4B8C - chains B and F of the 4 polymer chains in the assembly; structure by X-ray diffraction, 3.41 A resolution.

# Chain B
Molecule: General negative regulator of transcription subunit 1
Source organism: Saccharomyces cerevisiae S288C
Notes: fragment: mif4g, residues 755-1000
Reference sequence: P25655 (NOT1_YEAST); residue numbers follow UniProt; this construct covers 755-1000
Amino-acid sequence (249 residues; row label = number of the first residue in the row):
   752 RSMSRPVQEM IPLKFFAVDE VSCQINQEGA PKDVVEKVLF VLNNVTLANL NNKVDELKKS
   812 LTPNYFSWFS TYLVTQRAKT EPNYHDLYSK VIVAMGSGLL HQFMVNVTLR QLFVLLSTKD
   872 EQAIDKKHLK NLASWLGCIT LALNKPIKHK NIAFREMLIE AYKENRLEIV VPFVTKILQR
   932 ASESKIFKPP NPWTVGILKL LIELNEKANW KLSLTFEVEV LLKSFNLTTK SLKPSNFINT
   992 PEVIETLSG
Not modelled in the structure: 752-758, 992-1000
Construct notes: expression tag (752-754)

# Chain F
Molecule: Poly(a) ribonuclease POP2
Source organism: Saccharomyces cerevisiae
Notes: EC 3.1.13.4; fragment: nuclease domain, residues 146-433
Reference sequence: P39008 (POP2_YEAST); residue numbers follow UniProt; this construct covers 146-433
Amino-acid sequence (288 residues; each row starts with the number of its first residue):
   146 SMPPIFLPPP NYLFVRDVWK SNLYSEFAVI RQLVSQYNHV SISTEFVGTL ARPIGTFRSK
   206 VDYHYQTMRA NVDFLNPIQL GLSLSDANGN KPDNGPSTWQ FNFEFDPKKE IMSTESLELL
   266 RKSGINFEKH ENLGIDVFEF SQLLMDSGLM MDDSVTWITY HAAYDLGFLI NILMNDSMPN
   326 NKEDFEWWVH QYMPNFYDLN LVYKIIQEFK NPQLQQSSQQ QQQQQYSLTT LADELGLPRF
   386 SIFTTTGGQS LLMLLSFCQL SKLSMHKFPN GTDFAKYQGV IYGIDGDQ
Not modelled in the structure: 146-148, 357-369, 429-433
Curated features (UniProtKB/Swiss-Prot):
  - binding site (a divalent metal cation): S188, E190, D310, Q394

# How chain B and chain F interact
Residue-residue contacts - 11 pairs, chain B then chain F:
  M761(B) - L408(F)
  M761(B) - M410(F)  hydrophobic
  P763(B) - Q404(F)
  P763(B) - L408(F)
  A768(B) - N233(F)
  V769(B) - N233(F)  hydrogen bond (backbone-side chain)
  E771(B) - N183(F)  hydrogen bond
  E771(B) - A232(F)
  F864(B) - K407(F)
  F864(B) - M410(F)  hydrophobic
  V865(B) - M410(F)  hydrophobic
Interface residues without a listed pair, chain B (10 interface residues in all): I762, D770, Q775
Interface residues without a listed pair, chain F (10 interface residues in all): H184, D231, S299

# Overview
The chain B/chain F interface involves 10 residues from each chain, with 2 hydrogen bonds. Among the polar
pairs are V769(B)-N233(F) and E771(B)-N183(F). UniProt lists 4 divalent metal cation-binding residues on chain
F.
Here chain B is General negative regulator of transcription subunit 1 (Saccharomyces cerevisiae S288C) and
chain F is Poly(a) ribonuclease POP2 (Saccharomyces cerevisiae). Entry 4B8C (nuclease module of the yeast
Ccr4-Not complex) was determined by X-ray diffraction (same publication as 4B89, 4B8A and 4B8B).
